8U2C - chains C and I of the 10 polymer chains in the assembly; structure by electron microscopy, 2.50 A resolution.

== Chain C ==
Protein: 5D3 Fab light chain variable domain
Source organism: Mus musculus
Notes: antibody fragment or engineered binder
Chain sequence (214 residues; numbered 1 to 214; the number before each row is that of its first residue):
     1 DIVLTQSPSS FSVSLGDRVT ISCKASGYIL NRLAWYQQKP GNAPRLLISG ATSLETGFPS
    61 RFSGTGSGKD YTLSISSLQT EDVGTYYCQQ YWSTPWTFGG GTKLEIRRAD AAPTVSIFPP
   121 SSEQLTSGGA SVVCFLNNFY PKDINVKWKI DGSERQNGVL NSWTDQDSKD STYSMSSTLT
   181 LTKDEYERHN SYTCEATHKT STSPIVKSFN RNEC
Unresolved in the structure: 108-214
Disulfides: Cys23-Cys88

== Chain I ==
Protein: FAB heavy chain constant domain
Source organism: Homo sapiens
Notes: antibody fragment or engineered binder
Chain sequence (217 residues; row label = number of the first residue in the row):
     4 AVQLEQSGPG LVRPSQTLSL TCTVSGTSFD DYYWTWVRQP PGRGLEWIGY VFYTGTTLLD
    64 PSLRGRVTML VNTSKNQFSL RLSSVTAADT AVYYCARNLI AGGIDVWGQG SLVTVSSAST
   124 KGPSVFPLAP SSKSTSGGTA ALGCLVKDYF PEPVTVSWNS GALTSGVHTF PAVLQSSGLY
   184 SLSSVVTVPS SSLGTQTYIC NVNHKPSNTK VDKKVEP
Unresolved in the structure: 4-118, 136-142, 194-199
Disulfides: Cys147-Cys203

== Interface between chain C and chain I ==
Pairs across the interface (6; chain C residue first):
  Glu105(C) - Tyr183(I)  hydrogen bond
  Ile106(C) - Ser119(I)  hydrogen bond (backbone-side chain)
  Arg107(C) - Ser119(I)
  Arg107(C) - Ser120(I)
  Arg107(C) - Ala121(I)
  Arg107(C) - Phe153(I)
Interface residues without a listed pair, chain C (4 interface residues in all): Ser12

== Summary ==
Chain C and chain I form an interface of 4 and 5 residues respectively, with 2 hydrogen bonds. Among the polar
pairs are Glu105(C)-Tyr183(I) and Ile106(C)-Ser119(I).
Chain C is 5D3 Fab light chain variable domain (Mus musculus) and chain I is FAB heavy chain constant domain
(Homo sapiens); the structure, Gaussian mixture model based single particle refinement - ABC transporter
(inhibitor-bound ABCG2 from EMPIAR-10374), was determined by electron microscopy together with 8U26 and 8U28
from the same study.
